7TJU - chains E and G of the 7 polymer chains in the assembly; structure by electron microscopy, 3.30 A resolution.

== Chain E ==
Name: ATP synthase subunit beta
Source organism: Saccharomyces cerevisiae
Notes: EC 7.1.2.2
UniProtKB: P00830 (ATPB_YEAST); residues 1-478 here correspond to UniProt positions 34-511 (UniProt number = residue number + 33)
Sequence (478 residues; numbered 1 to 478; the number before each row is that of its first residue):
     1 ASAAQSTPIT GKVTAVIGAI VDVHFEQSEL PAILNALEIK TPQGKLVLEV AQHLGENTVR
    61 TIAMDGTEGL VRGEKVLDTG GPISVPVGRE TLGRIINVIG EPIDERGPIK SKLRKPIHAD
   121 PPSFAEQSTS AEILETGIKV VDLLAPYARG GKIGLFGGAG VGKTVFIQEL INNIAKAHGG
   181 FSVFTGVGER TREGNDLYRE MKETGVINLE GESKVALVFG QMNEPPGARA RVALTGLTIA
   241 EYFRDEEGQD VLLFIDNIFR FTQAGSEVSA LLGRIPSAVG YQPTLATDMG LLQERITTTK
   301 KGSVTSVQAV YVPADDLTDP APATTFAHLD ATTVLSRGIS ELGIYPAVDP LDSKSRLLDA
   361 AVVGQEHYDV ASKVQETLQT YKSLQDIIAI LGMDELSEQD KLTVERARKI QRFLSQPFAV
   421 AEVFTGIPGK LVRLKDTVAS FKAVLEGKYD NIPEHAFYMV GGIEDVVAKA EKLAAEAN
Unresolved in the structure: 1-7, 476-478
Swiss-Prot annotation at these positions:
  - binding site (ATP): G157 to T164
  - modified residue: T79 (Phosphothreonine), T204 (Phosphothreonine), S340 (Phosphoserine)

== Chain G ==
Name: ATP synthase subunit gamma
Source organism: Saccharomyces cerevisiae
UniProtKB: P38077 (ATPG_YEAST); residues 1-278 here correspond to UniProt positions 34-311 (UniProt number = residue number + 33)
Sequence (278 residues; each row starts with the number of its first residue):
     1 ATLKEVEMRL KSIKNIEKIT KTMKIVASTR LSKAEKAKIS AKKMDEAEQL FYKNAETKNL
    61 DVEATETGAP KELIVAITSD KGLCGSIHSQ LAKAVRRHLN DQPNADIVTI GDKIKMQLLR
   121 THPNNIKLSI NGIGKDAPTF QESALIADKL LSVMKAGTYP KISIFYNDPV SSLSFEPSEK
   181 PIFNAKTIEQ SPSFGKFEID TDANVPRDLF EYTLANQMLT AMAQGYAAEI SARRNAMDNA
   241 SKNAGDMINR YSILYNRTRQ AVITNELVDI ITGASSLG
Unresolved in the structure: 57-70, 198-203, 277-278

== Interface between chain E and chain G ==
Pairs across the interface (6):
  P276(E) - I271(G)
  A278(E) - T264(G)
  V279(E) - Q260(G)
  V279(E) - T264(G)
  G280(E) - L267(G)
  D316(E) - Q260(G)
Interface residues without a listed pair, chain E (8 interface residues in all): I275, S277, D319

== In short ==
The interface between chain E and chain G involves 8 residues on one side and 4 on the other. Curated
annotation (UniProt) lists 8 ATP-binding residues on chain E.
Chain E is ATP synthase subunit beta and chain G is ATP synthase subunit gamma, both from Saccharomyces
cerevisiae; the structure, Yeast ATP synthase F1 region State 1-3binding beta_tight open without exogenous
ATP, was determined by electron microscopy together with 7TJS, 7TJT, 7TJV, 7TJW, 7TJX, 7TJY and 30 further
entries from the same study.
